Entry 4TSF (X-ray diffraction, 3.20 A resolution); this record covers chains G and I of the 9 polymer chains in the assembly.

== Chain G ==
Protein: ATP synthase subunit gamma, mitochondrial
Source organism: Bos taurus
UniProt: P05631 (ATPG_BOVIN); residues 1-273 here correspond to UniProt positions 26-298 (UniProt number = residue number + 25)
Sequence (273 residues; numbered 1 to 273; the number before each row is that of its first residue):
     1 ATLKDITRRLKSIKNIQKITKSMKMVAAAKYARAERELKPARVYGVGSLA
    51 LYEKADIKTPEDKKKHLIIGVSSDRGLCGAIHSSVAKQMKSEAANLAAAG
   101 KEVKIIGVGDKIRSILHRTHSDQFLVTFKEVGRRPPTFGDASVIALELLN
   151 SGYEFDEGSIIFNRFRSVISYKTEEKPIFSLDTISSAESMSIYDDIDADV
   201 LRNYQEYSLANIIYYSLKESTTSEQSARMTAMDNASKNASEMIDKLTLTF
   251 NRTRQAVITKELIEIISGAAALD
Unresolved in the structure: 50-70, 97-108, 151-161, 174-205, 273

== Chain I ==
Protein: ATPase inhibitor, mitochondrial
Source organism: Bos taurus
UniProt: P01096 (ATIF1_BOVIN); residues 1-60 here correspond to UniProt positions 26-85 (UniProt number = residue number + 25)
Sequence (66 residues; numbered 1 to 66; the number before each row is that of its first residue):
     1 GSESGDNVRSSAGAVRDAGGAFGKREQAEEERYFRARAKEQLAALKKHHE
    51 NEISHHAKEIHHHHHH
Unresolved in the structure: 1-10, 52-66
Construct notes: expression tag (61-66)
From the paper describing this entry:
  - mutagenesis - E30A: abolished binding to F1-ATPase (citing earlier work)

== How chain G and chain I interact ==
Residue-residue contacts - 10 pairs, chain G then chain I:
  R8(G) - D17(I)  hydrogen bond (side chain-backbone)
  R8(G) - A18(I)
  K11(G) - A14(I)
  S12(G) - A14(I)
  S12(G) - V15(I)
  S12(G) - A18(I)
  N15(G) - S11(I)  hydrogen bond (side chain-backbone)
  N15(G) - A14(I)
  I16(G) - V15(I)  hydrophobic
  I16(G) - F22(I)  hydrophobic
Interface residues without a listed pair, chain G (6 interface residues in all): R9
Interface residues without a listed pair, chain I (8 interface residues in all): A12, G13
Interface features reported in the paper:
  - interface residues, chain I: V15(I)

== Summary ==
6 residues of chain G and 8 residues of chain I are in contact, with 2 hydrogen bonds. Polar pairs include
R8(G)-D17(I) and N15(G)-S11(I). The paper reports that E30A of chain I abolishes binding to F1-ATPase; the
interface residue V15(I).
Here chain G is ATP synthase subunit gamma, mitochondrial and chain I is ATPase inhibitor, mitochondrial, both
from Bos taurus. Entry 4TSF (The Pathway of Binding of the Intrinsically Disordered Mitochondrial Inhibitor
Protein to F1-ATPase) was determined by X-ray diffraction, deposited together with 4TT3.
